Entry 7XMZ (electron microscopy, 3.25 A resolution); this record covers chains H and L of the 9 polymer chains in the assembly.

== Chain H ==
Protein: D2 heavy chain
From: Homo sapiens
Amino-acid sequence (123 residues; numbered 1 to 123; the number before each row is that of its first residue):
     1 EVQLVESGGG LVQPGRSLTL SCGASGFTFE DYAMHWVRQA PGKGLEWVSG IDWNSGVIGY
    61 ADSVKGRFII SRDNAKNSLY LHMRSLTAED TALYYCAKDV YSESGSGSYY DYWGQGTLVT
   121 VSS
Disulfide bonds: C22-C96

== Chain L ==
Protein: D2 light chain
From: Homo sapiens
Amino-acid sequence (110 residues; numbered 1 to 110; the number before each row is that of its first residue):
     1 QSVLTQPPSV SAAPGQKVAI SCSGSTSNIG DNFVSWYQQF PGTAPKLLLY DDARRPSGIP
    61 DRFSGSKSGT SATLGITGLQ TGDEAVYFCS TWDNSLNVVL FGGGTKLTVL
Disulfide bonds: C22-C89

== Chain H / chain L interface ==
Pairs across the interface (28; chain H residue first):
  Q39(H) - Q39(L)  hydrogen bond
  Q39(H) - F88(L)
  G44(H) - F88(L)
  G44(H) - G103(L)
  L45(H) - F88(L)
  L45(H) - F101(L)
  W47(H) - V98(L)  hydrophobic
  W47(H) - V99(L)
  W47(H) - F101(L)  hydrophobic
  Y60(H) - V98(L)
  D62(H) - Q1(L)
  G105(H) - N94(L)
  S106(H) - N32(L)
  G107(H) - N32(L)
  G107(H) - D51(L)
  Y109(H) - S35(L)
  Y109(H) - Y37(L)
  Y109(H) - L47(L)  hydrophobic
  Y109(H) - Y50(L)
  Y109(H) - D51(L)
  Y110(H) - Y37(L)  hydrogen bond (backbone-side chain)
  Y110(H) - L47(L)
  Y110(H) - V99(L)
  Y110(H) - F101(L)  hydrophobic
  W113(H) - Y37(L)
  W113(H) - P45(L)
  W113(H) - F101(L)  hydrophobic
  G114(H) - A44(L)
Other interface residues (no listed pair), chain H (19 interface residues in all): H35, V37, Y95, S104, S108, Q115
Other interface residues (no listed pair), chain L (18 interface residues in all): D31, W92

== Overview ==
Chain H and chain L form an interface of 19 and 18 residues respectively, with 2 hydrogen bonds. Polar
contacts include Q39(H)-Q39(L) and Y110(H)-Y37(L).
Chain H is D2 heavy chain and chain L is D2 light chain, both from Homo sapiens; the structure, Cryo-EM
structure of SARS-CoV-2 spike glycoprotein in complex with three D2 Fab, was determined by electron
microscopy.
